Entry 4HNV (X-ray diffraction, 2.80 A resolution); this record covers chains A and D of the 4 polymer chains in the assembly.

Chain A (and D):
Name: Pyruvate carboxylase
From: Staphylococcus aureus
Notes: EC 6.4.1.1; chain D of this document is another copy of the same molecule, construct and numbering; everything in this record applies to it too
UniProt: Q99UY8 (Q99UY8_STAAM); the construct lacks a stretch of the UniProt sequence and is renumbered around it, so the offset changes along the chain: 34-315 = UniProt 1-282; 317-357 = UniProt 283-323; 358-362 = UniProt 326-330; 363-513 = UniProt 332-482; 5 more segments
Sequence (1173 residues; row label = number of the first residue in the row; note: 5 numbers in that range are skipped by the numbering (no residue carries them; nothing is unmodelled there); a row labelled like 357A-357B holds insertion residues (357A, then the next letters in order)):
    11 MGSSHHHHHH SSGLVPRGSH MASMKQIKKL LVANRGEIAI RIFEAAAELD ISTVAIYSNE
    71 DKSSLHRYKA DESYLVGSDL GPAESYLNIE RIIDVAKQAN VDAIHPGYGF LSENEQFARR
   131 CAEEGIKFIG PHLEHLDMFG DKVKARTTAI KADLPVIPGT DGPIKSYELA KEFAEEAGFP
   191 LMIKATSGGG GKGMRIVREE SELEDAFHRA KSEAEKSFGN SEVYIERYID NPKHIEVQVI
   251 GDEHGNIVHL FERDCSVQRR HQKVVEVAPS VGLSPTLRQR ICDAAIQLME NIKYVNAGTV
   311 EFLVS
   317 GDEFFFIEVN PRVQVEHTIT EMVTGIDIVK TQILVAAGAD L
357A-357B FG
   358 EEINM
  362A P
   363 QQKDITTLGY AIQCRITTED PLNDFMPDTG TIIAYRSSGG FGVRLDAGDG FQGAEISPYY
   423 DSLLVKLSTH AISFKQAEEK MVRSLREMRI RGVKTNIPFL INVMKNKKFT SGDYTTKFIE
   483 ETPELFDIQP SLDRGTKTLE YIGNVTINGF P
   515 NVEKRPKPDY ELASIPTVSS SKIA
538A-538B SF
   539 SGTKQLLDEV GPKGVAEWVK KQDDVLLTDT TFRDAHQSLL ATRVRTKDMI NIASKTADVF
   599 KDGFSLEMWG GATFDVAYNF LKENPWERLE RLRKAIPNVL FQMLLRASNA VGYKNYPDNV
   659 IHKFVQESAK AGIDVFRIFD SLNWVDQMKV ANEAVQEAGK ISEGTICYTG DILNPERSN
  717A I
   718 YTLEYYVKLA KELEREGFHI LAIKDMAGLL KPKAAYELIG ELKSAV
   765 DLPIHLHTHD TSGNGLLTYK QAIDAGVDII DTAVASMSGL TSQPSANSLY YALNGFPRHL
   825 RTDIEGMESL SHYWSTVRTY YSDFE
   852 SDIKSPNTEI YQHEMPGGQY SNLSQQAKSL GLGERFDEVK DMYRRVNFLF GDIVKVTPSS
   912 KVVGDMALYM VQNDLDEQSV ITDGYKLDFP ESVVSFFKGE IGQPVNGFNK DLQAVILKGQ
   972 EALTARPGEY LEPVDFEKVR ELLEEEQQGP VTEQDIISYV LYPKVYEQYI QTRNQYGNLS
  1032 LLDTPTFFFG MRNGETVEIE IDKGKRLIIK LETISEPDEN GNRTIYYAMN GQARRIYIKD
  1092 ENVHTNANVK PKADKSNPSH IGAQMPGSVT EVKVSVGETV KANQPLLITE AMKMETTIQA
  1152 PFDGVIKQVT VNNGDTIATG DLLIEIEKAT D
Disordered / not traced: 11-35, 198-204, 228-231, 1179-1182 (chain D: 11-35, 169-238, 1094-1100, 1179-1182)
Differences from the reference sequence: expression tag (11-33); engineered mutation Glu-54 (Arg21 in Q99UY8)
Ion coordination: Mn2+ near Lys-741 (its only coordinating residue here)
Ligand contacts:
  - ADP (adenosine-5'-diphosphate): Lys-152, Ile-167, Met-192, Lys-194, Ser-197, Glu-236, Arg-237, Tyr-238, Ile-239, Pro-242, His-244, Gln-268, His-271, Glu-311, Leu-313, Ile-323, Glu-324, Thr-478
  - BTI (5-(hexahydro-2-oxo-1H-thieno[3,4-d]imidazol-6-yl)pentanal): Tyr-503, Asn-506, Val-507, Gly-511, Phe-512, Pro-513, Asn-617, Phe-618, Leu-619, Lys-620, Thr-1023, Leu-1030, Phe-1038
What the authors report for this chain:
  - mutagenesis - R54E: abolished catalytic activity
  - contacts within the chain: Arg-51/Glu-337, Arg-51/Asp-343
  - conformationally variable residues (side-chain flip): Arg-406
  - self-association interface (contacts with another copy of this molecule); pairs are residue here / residue on that copy: Phe-403/Glu-337

How chain A and chain D interact:
Contacting residue pairs (65):
  Glu-525(A) / Lys-879(D)  salt bridge
  Leu-526(A) / Glu-885(D)
  Leu-711(A) / Asn-818(D)
  Lys-748(A) / Tyr-815(D)
  Lys-748(A) / Asn-818(D)
  Pro-749(A) / Ala-816(D)
  Lys-750(A) / Asn-818(D)
  Lys-750(A) / Gly-819(D)
  Lys-750(A) / Phe-820(D)
  Ser-776(A) / Ser-812(D)  hydrogen bond (backbone-side chain)
  Gly-777(A) / Leu-780(D)
  Asn-778(A) / Leu-780(D)
  Asn-778(A) / Ser-812(D)  hydrogen bond (side chain-backbone)
  Asn-778(A) / Ala-816(D)
  Leu-780(A) / Gly-777(D)
  Leu-780(A) / Asn-778(D)
  Leu-781(A) / Ala-816(D)  hydrophobic
  Lys-784(A) / Leu-781(D)
  Lys-784(A) / Gln-785(D)
  Gln-785(A) / Lys-784(D)
  Gln-785(A) / Phe-820(D)
  Ala-799(A) / Ser-856(D)  hydrogen bond (backbone-side chain)
  Ala-799(A) / Pro-857(D)
  Ser-800(A) / Ser-856(D)
  Asn-811(A) / Thr-859(D)
  Ser-812(A) / Ser-776(D)  hydrogen bond (side chain-backbone)
  Ser-812(A) / Asn-778(D)
  Ser-812(A) / Thr-859(D)
  Tyr-815(A) / Lys-748(D)
  Tyr-815(A) / Thr-859(D)
  Tyr-815(A) / Tyr-862(D)  hydrophobic
  Tyr-815(A) / Gln-863(D)  hydrogen bond
  Ala-816(A) / Pro-749(D)
  Ala-816(A) / Asn-778(D)
  Ala-816(A) / Leu-781(D)  hydrophobic
  Asn-818(A) / Leu-711(D)
  Asn-818(A) / Lys-748(D)  hydrogen bond
  Asn-818(A) / Lys-750(D)
  Gly-819(A) / Lys-750(D)
  Phe-820(A) / Lys-750(D)
  Phe-820(A) / Gln-785(D)
  Glu-832(A) / Thr-859(D)  hydrogen bond
  Glu-832(A) / Glu-860(D)
  Glu-832(A) / Gln-863(D)
  His-836(A) / Glu-860(D)  salt bridge
  His-836(A) / Lys-891(D)
  Glu-849(A) / Lys-855(D)  salt bridge
  Lys-855(A) / Arg-842(D)
  Lys-855(A) / Glu-849(D)  salt bridge
  Ser-856(A) / Ala-799(D)
  Ser-856(A) / Ser-800(D)
  Pro-857(A) / Ala-799(D)
  Pro-857(A) / Ser-802(D)
  Pro-857(A) / Ser-812(D)
  Thr-859(A) / Asn-811(D)
  Thr-859(A) / Ser-812(D)
  Thr-859(A) / Tyr-815(D)
  Thr-859(A) / Glu-832(D)  hydrogen bond
  Glu-860(A) / Glu-832(D)
  Glu-860(A) / His-836(D)  salt bridge
  Tyr-862(A) / Tyr-815(D)  hydrophobic
  Gln-863(A) / Tyr-815(D)  hydrogen bond
  Gln-863(A) / Glu-832(D)
  Lys-879(A) / Glu-525(D)
  Lys-891(A) / His-836(D)
Interface residues without a listed pair, chain A (39 interface residues in all): Met-801, Ser-802, Ser-809, Arg-842, Glu-885
Interface residues without a listed pair, chain D (38 interface residues in all): Leu-526, Ser-809

In short:
The interface between chain A and chain D involves 39 residues on one side and 38 on the other, with 9
hydrogen bonds and 5 salt bridges. Polar contacts include Glu-525(A)/Lys-879(D), His-836(A)/Glu-860(D) and
Glu-849(A)/Lys-855(D). Bound to chain A: ADP and compound BTI. The paper reports that R54E of chain A
abolishes catalytic activity; conformational variability at Arg-406(A).
Both chains are Pyruvate carboxylase (Staphylococcus aureus). Entry 4HNV (Crystal structure of R54E mutant of
S. aureus Pyruvate carboxylase) was determined by X-ray diffraction (same publication as 4HNT and 4HNU).
